PDB entry 8PPR | electron microscopy, 3.00 A resolution | chains N and K of the 8 polymer chains in the assembly

[Chain N]
Name: Kinetochore-associated protein NSL1 homolog
Source organism: Homo sapiens
UniProtKB: Q96IY1 (NSL1_HUMAN); residue numbers follow UniProt; this construct covers 1-281
Amino-acid sequence (281 residues; row label = number of the first residue in the row):
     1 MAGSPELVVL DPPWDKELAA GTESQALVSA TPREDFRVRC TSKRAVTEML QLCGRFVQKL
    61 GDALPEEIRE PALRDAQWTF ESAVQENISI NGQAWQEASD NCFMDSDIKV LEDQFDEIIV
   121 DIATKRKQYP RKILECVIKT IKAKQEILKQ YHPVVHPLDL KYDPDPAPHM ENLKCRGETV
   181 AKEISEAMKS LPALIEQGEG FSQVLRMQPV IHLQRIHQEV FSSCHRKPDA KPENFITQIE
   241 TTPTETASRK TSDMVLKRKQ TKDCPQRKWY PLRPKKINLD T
Unresolved in the structure: 1-34, 224-249, 278-281
UniProt features mapped onto this chain:
  - modified residue: Ser4 (Phosphoserine), Thr244 (Phosphothreonine)
Reported in the primary citation:
  - mutagenesis - E219R/V220R/F221A: decreased binding to NDC80C

[Chain K]
Name: Kinetochore scaffold 1
Source organism: Homo sapiens
UniProtKB: Q8NG31 (KNL1_HUMAN); residue numbers follow UniProt; this construct covers 1-2342
Amino-acid sequence (2342 residues; row label = number of the first residue in the row):
     1 MDGVSSEANE ENDNIERPVR RRHSSILKPP RSPLQDLRGG NERVQESNAL RNKKNSRRVS
    61 FADTIKVFQT ESHMKIVRKS EMEGCSAMVP SQLQLLPPGF KRFSCLSLPE TETGENLLLI
   121 QNKKLEDNYC EITGMNTLLS APIHTQMQQK EFSIIEHTRE RKHANDQTVI FSDENQMDLT
   181 SSHTVMITKG LLDNPISEKS TKIDTTSFLA NLKLHTEDSR MKKEVNFSVD QNTSSENKID
   241 FNDFIKRLKT GKCSAFPDVP DKENFEIPIY SKEPNSASST HQMHVSLKED ENNSNITRLF
   301 REKDDGMNFT QCHTANIQTL IPTSSETNSR ESKGNDITIY GNDFMDLTFN HTLQILPATG
   361 NFSEIENQTQ NAMDVTTGYG TKASGNKTVF KSKQNTAFQD LSINSADKIH ITRSHIMGAE
   421 THIVSQTCNQ DARILAMTPE SIYSNPSIQG CKTVFYSSCN DAMEMTKCLS NMREEKNLLK
   481 HDSNYAKMYC NPDAMSSLTE KTIYSGEENM DITKSHTVAI DNQIFKQDQS NVQIAAAPTP
   541 EKEMMLQNLM TTSEDGKMNV NCNSVPHVSK ERIQQSLSNP LSISLTDRKT ELLSGENMDL
   601 TESHTSNLGS QVPLAAYNLA PESTSESHSQ SKSSSDECEE ITKSRNEPFQ RSDIIAKNSL
   661 TDTWNKDKDW VLKILPYLDK DSPQSADCNQ EIATSHNIVY CGGVLDKQIT NRNTVSWEQS
   721 LFSTTKPLFS SGQFSMKNHD TAISSHTVKS VLGQNSKLAE PLRKSLSNPT PDYCHDKMII
   781 CSEEEQNMDL TKSHTVVIGF GPSELQELGK TNLEHTTGQL TTMNRQIAVK VEKCGKSPIE
   841 KSGVLKSNCI MDVLEDESVQ KPKFPKEKQN VKIWGRKSVG GPKIDKTIVF SEDDKNDMDI
   901 TKSYTIEINH RPLLEKRDCH LVPLAGTSET ILYTCRQDDM EITRSHTTAL ECKTVSPDEI
   961 TTRPMDKTVV FVDNHVELEM TESHTVFIDY QEKERTDRPN FELSQRKSLG TPTVICTPTE
  1021 ESVFFPGNGE SDRLVANDSQ LTPLEEWSNN RGPVEVADNM ELSKSATCKN IKDVQSPGFL
  1081 NEPLSSKSQR RKSLKLKNDK TIVFSENHKN DMDITQSCMV EIDNESALED KEDFHLAGAS
  1141 KTILYSCGQD DMEITRSHTT ALECKTLLPN EIAIRPMDKT VLFTDNYSDL EVTDSHTVFI
  1201 DCQATEKILE ENPKFGIGKG KNLGVSFPKD NSCVQEIAEK QALAVGNKIV LHTEQKQQLF
  1261 AATNRTTNEI IKFHSAAMDE KVIGKVVDQA CTLEKAQVES CQLNNRDRRN VDFTSSHATA
  1321 VCGSSDNYSC LPNVISCTDN LEGSAMLLCD KDEEKANYCP VQNDLAYAND FASEYYLESE
  1381 GQPLSAPCPL LEKEEVIQTS TKGQLDCVIT LHKDQDLIKD PRNLLANQTL VYSQDLGEMT
  1441 KLNSKRVSFK LPKDQMKVYV DDIYVIPQPH FSTDQPPLPK KGQSSINKEE VILSKAGNKS
  1501 LNIIENSSAP ICENKPKILN SEEWFAAACK KELKENIQTT NYNTALDFHS NSDVTKQVIQ
  1561 THVNAGEAPD PVITSNVPCF HSIKPNLNNL NGKTGEFLAF QTVHLPPLPE QLLELGNKAH
  1621 NDMHIVQATE IHNINIISSN AKDSRDEENK KSHNGAETTS LPPKTVFKDK VRRCSLGIFL
  1681 PRLPNKRNCS VTGIDDLEQI PADTTDINHL ETQPVSSKDS GIGSVAGKLN LSPSQYINEE
  1741 NLPVYPDEIN SSDSINIETE EKALIETYQK EISPYENKMG KTCNSQKRTW VQEEEDIHKE
  1801 KKIRKNEIKF SDTTQDREIF DHHTEEDIDK SANSVLIKNL SRTPSSCSSS LDSIKADGTS
  1861 LDFSTYRSSQ MESQFLRDTI CEESLREKLQ DGRITIREFF ILLQVHILIQ KPRQSNLPGN
  1921 FTVNTPPTPE DLMLSQYVYR PKIQIYREDC EARRQKIEEL KLSASNQDKL LVDINKNLWE
  1981 KMRHCSDKEL KAFGIYLNKI KSCFTKMTKV FTHQGKVALY GKLVQSAQNE REKLQIKIDE
  2041 MDKILKKIDN CLTEMETETK NLEDEEKNNP VEEWDSEMRA AEKELEQLKT EEEELQRNLL
  2101 ELEVQKEQTL AQIDFMQKQR NRTEELLDQL SLSEWDVVEW SDDQAVFTFV YDTIQLTITF
  2161 EESVVGFPFL DKRYRKIVDV NFQSLLDEDQ APPSSLLVHK LIFQYVEEKE SWKKTCTTQH
  2221 QLPKMLEEFS LVVHHCRLLG EEIEYLKRWG PNYNLMNIDI NNNELRLLFS SSAAFAKFEI
  2281 TLFLSAYYPS VPLPSTIQNH VGNTSQDDIA TILSKVPLEN NYLKNVVKQI YQDLFQDCHF
  2341 YH
Unresolved in the structure: 1-2096
UniProt features mapped onto this chain:
  - region: Arg17 to Leu34 (Interaction with microtubules), Lys53 to Ser80 (Interaction with microtubules), Glu174 to Gly190 (Interaction with BUB1), Ala210 to Asn226 (Interaction with BUB1B)
  - motif: Thr1789 to Ile1803 (Nuclear localization signal)
  - site: Glu1818, Ile1819 (Breakpoint for translocation to form KMT2A-KNL1)
  - modified residue: Ser24 (Phosphoserine), Ser32 (Phosphoserine), Ser60 (Phosphoserine), Thr539 (Phosphothreonine), Ser578 (Phosphoserine), Ser584 (Phosphoserine), Thr586 (Phosphothreonine), Ser767 (Phosphoserine), Thr901 (Phosphothreonine), Ser956 (Phosphoserine), Ser1039 (Phosphoserine), Ser1076 (Phosphoserine), Ser1088 (Phosphoserine), Ser1448 (Phosphoserine), Ser1675 (Phosphoserine), Ser1773 (Phosphoserine), Ser1831 (Phosphoserine), Ser1834 (Phosphoserine), Ser1845 (Phosphoserine), Ser1860 (Phosphoserine)
  - natural variant: Met2041 (M2041I: In MCPH4), Asp2187 (D2187G: In MCPH4)
  - mutagenesis: Ser24 to Ser25 (Decreases interaction with PPP1CA and abolishes binding to microtubules), Ser25 to Lys28 (Decreases interaction with PPP1CA), Ser60 (S60D: Decreases interaction with PPP1CA)
Reported in the primary citation:
  - mutagenesis - R2248A/W2249A/S2270R/S2272W, R2248D/W2249A, S2270R/S2272W: unchanged binding to MIS12C

[How chain N and chain K interact]
Pairs across the interface (38; chain N residue first):
  Ser252(N) with Asp2142(K), hydrogen bond
  Met254(N) with Trp2140(K), hydrogen bond (backbone-backbone)
  Val255(N) with Val2138(K); Glu2139(K)
  Leu256(N) with Val2137(K); Trp2140(K), hydrophobic
  Lys257(N) with Val2138(K), hydrogen bond (side chain-backbone)
  Arg258(N) with Ser2131(K), hydrogen bond (side chain-backbone); Leu2132(K); Ser2133(K); Trp2135(K), hydrogen bond (side chain-backbone); Asp2136(K), salt bridge
  Lys259(N) with Asp2128(K)
  Cys264(N) with Tyr2151(K), hydrophobic
  Gln266(N) with Tyr2151(K), hydrogen bond
  Arg267(N) with Tyr2151(K), hydrogen bond (side chain-backbone); Asp2152(K), salt bridge
  Trp269(N) with Pro2192(K); Ser2195(K), hydrogen bond (backbone-side chain)
  Tyr270(N) with Tyr2151(K), hydrophobic; Thr2153(K); Leu2186(K), hydrophobic; Ser2195(K); Val2198(K)
  Pro271(N) with Leu2186(K); Asp2187(K), hydrogen bond (backbone-backbone); Gln2190(K)
  Leu272(N) with Tyr2151(K); Asp2152(K); Leu2185(K); Asp2187(K)
  Arg273(N) with Ser2184(K), hydrogen bond (side chain-backbone); Leu2185(K), hydrogen bond (backbone-backbone); Leu2186(K), hydrogen bond (side chain-backbone); Asp2187(K); Glu2188(K), salt bridge
  Lys276(N) with Asp2187(K), salt bridge; Asp2189(K), salt bridge
Also at the interface, not in a pair above, chain N (18 interface residues in all): Asp253, Pro274
Also at the interface, not in a pair above, chain K (28 interface residues in all): Ser2141, Val2150, Ala2191, Glu2244
Interface features reported in the paper:
  - interface residues, chain N: Lys250(N), Gln266(N)

[In short]
18 residues of chain N and 28 residues of chain K are in contact, with 12 hydrogen bonds and 5 salt bridges.
Among the polar pairs are Arg258(N)-Asp2136(K), Arg267(N)-Asp2152(K) and Arg273(N)-Glu2188(K). The paper
reports that E219R/V220R/F221A of chain N reduce binding to NDC80C; interface residues Lys250(N) and
Gln266(N); 4 substitutions were tested in all.
Chain N is Kinetochore-associated protein NSL1 homolog and chain K is Kinetochore scaffold 1, both from Homo
sapiens; the structure, Structure of the human outer kinetochore KMN network complex, was determined by
electron microscopy.
